9JR3 - chains B and S of the 6 polymer chains in the assembly; structure by electron microscopy, 2.80 A resolution.

# Chain B
Molecule: Guanine nucleotide-binding protein G(I)/G(S)/G(T) subunit beta-1
From: Rattus rattus
UniProtKB: P54311 (GBB1_RAT); residues 2-340 here = UniProt positions 2-340
Sequence (344 residues; each row starts with the number of its first residue; numbers below 1 keep their minus sign (Gly-3 is residue -3)):
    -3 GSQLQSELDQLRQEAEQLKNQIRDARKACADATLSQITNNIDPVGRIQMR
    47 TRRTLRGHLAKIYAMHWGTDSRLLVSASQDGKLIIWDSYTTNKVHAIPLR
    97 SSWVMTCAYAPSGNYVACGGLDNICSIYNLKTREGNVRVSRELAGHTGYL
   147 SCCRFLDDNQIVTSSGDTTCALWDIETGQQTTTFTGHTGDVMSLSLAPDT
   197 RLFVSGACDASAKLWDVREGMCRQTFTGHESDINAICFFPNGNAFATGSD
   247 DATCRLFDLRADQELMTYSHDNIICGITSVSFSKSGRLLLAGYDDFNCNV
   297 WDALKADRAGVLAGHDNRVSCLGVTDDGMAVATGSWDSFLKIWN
Not modelled in the structure: -3 to 3
Differences from the reference sequence: expression tag (-3 to 1)
Curated features (UniProtKB/Swiss-Prot):
  - modified residue: Ser2 (N-acetylserine), His266 (Phosphohistidine)

# Chain S
Molecule: scFv16
From: Mus musculus
Notes: antibody fragment or engineered binder
Sequence (260 residues; numbered 1 to 248 plus 15 insertion-coded residues; 3 numbers in that range are skipped by the numbering (no residue carries them; nothing is unmodelled there); the number before each row is that of its first residue; a row labelled like 120A-120O holds insertion residues (120A, then the next letters in order)):
     1 DVQLVESGGGLVQPGGSRKLSCSASGFAFSSFGMHWVRQAPEKGLEWVAY
    51 ISSGSGTIYYADTVKGRFTISRDDPKNTLFLQMTSLRSEDTAMYYCVRSI
   101 YYYGSSPFDFWGQGTTLTVS
120A-120O SGGGGSGGGGSGGGG
   124 SDIVMTQATSSVPVTPGESVSISCRSSKSLLHSNGNTYLYWFLQRPGQSP
   174 QLLIYRMSNLASGVPDRFSGSGSGTAFTLTISRLEAEDVGVYYCMQHLEY
   224 PLTFGAGTKLELKAAAASSEDLYFQ
Not modelled in the structure: 1, 120A-120O, 236-248
Disulfides: Cys22-Cys96, Cys147-Cys217

# Chain B / chain S interface
Residue-residue contacts - 9 pairs, chain B then chain S:
  Asp66(B) with Tyr103(S)
  Arg68(B) with Tyr103(S)
  Leu69(B) with Tyr103(S), hydrophobic
  Val90(B) with Tyr102(S), hydrophobic
  His91(B) with Tyr102(S)
  Glu130(B) with Gly26(S); Phe27(S); Ala28(S), hydrogen bond (backbone-backbone); Phe32(S)
Also at the interface, not in a pair above, chain B (10 interface residues in all): Asp83, Arg129, Gly131, Asn132
Also at the interface, not in a pair above, chain S (8 interface residues in all): Val2, Ile100

# Summary
10 residues of chain B and 8 residues of chain S are in contact; the contacts include 1 hydrogen bond. Its one
hydrogen bond, Glu130(B)-Ala28(S), is backbone to backbone.
Chain B is Guanine nucleotide-binding protein G(I)/G(S)/G(T) subunit beta-1 (Rattus rattus) and chain S is
scFv16 (Mus musculus); the structure, Cryo-EM structure of PTH-PTH1R-Gq (tilted state), was determined by
electron microscopy, deposited together with 9JR2.
